PDB entry 3V95 | X-ray diffraction, 2.70 A resolution | chains A and B

Chain A (and B):
Molecule: Ig gamma-1 chain C region
Source organism: Homo sapiens
Notes: chain B of this document is another copy of the same molecule, construct and numbering; everything in this record applies to it too
UniProtKB: P01857 (IGHG1_HUMAN); residues 236-447 here correspond to UniProt positions 119-330 (UniProt number = residue number - 117)
Chain sequence (212 residues; row label = number of the first residue in the row):
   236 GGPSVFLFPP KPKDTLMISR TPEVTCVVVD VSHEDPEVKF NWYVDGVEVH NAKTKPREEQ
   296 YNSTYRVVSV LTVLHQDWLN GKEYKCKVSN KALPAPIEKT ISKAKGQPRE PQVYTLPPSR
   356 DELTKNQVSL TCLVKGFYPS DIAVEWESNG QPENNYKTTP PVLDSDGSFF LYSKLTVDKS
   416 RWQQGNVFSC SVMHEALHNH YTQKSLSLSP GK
Disulfide bonds: Cys261-Cys321, Cys367-Cys425
Covalently attached groups: glycan linked to Asn297

Interface between chain A and chain B:
Residue-residue contacts (46; chain A residue first):
  Gln347(A) with Lys360(B)
  Tyr349(A) with Ser354(B); Asp356(B); Glu357(B); Lys360(B)
  Thr350(A) with Ser354(B)
  Leu351(A) with Leu351(B), hydrophobic; Pro352(B); Ser354(B); Thr366(B)
  Pro352(A) with Leu351(B)
  Pro353(A) with Leu351(B)
  Ser354(A) with Tyr349(B); Thr350(B), hydrogen bond (side chain-backbone); Leu351(B)
  Asp356(A) with Lys439(B), salt bridge
  Glu357(A) with Tyr349(B)
  Lys360(A) with Gln347(B)
  Ser364(A) with Leu368(B); Lys370(B)
  Thr366(A) with Leu351(B); Tyr407(B), hydrogen bond
  Lys370(A) with Glu357(B); Ser364(B)
  Asn390(A) with Ser400(B)
  Lys392(A) with Leu398(B); Asp399(B); Phe405(B)
  Thr394(A) with Val397(B)
  Val397(A) with Thr394(B)
  Leu398(A) with Lys392(B)
  Asp399(A) with Lys392(B); Lys409(B), salt bridge
  Ser400(A) with Asn390(B), hydrogen bond; Lys392(B)
  Phe405(A) with Lys392(B); Thr394(B); Lys409(B)
  Tyr407(A) with Thr366(B), hydrogen bond; Tyr407(B), hydrophobic; Lys409(B)
  Lys409(A) with Lys370(B); Asp399(B), salt bridge; Tyr407(B)
  Lys439(A) with Asp356(B), salt bridge
  Lys447(A) with Arg355(B)
Other interface residues (no listed pair), chain A (28 interface residues in all): Leu368, Pro395, Ser408
Other interface residues (no listed pair), chain B (28 interface residues in all): Pro353, Pro395, Ser408

Overview:
The chain A/chain B interface involves 28 residues from each chain, with 4 hydrogen bonds and 4 salt bridges.
Polar pairs include Asp356(A)-Lys439(B), Asp399(A)-Lys409(B) and Ser354(A)-Thr350(B).
Chain A and chain B are both Ig gamma-1 chain C region (Homo sapiens); the structure, Crystal structure of
monoclonal human anti-rhesus D Fc and IgG1 t125(yb2/0) in the presence of EDTA, was determined by X-ray
diffraction, deposited together with 3V7M and 3V8C.
